Entry 3RVD (X-ray diffraction, 2.70 A resolution); this record covers chains A and B of the 6 polymer chains in the assembly.

== Chain A (and B) ==
Molecule: Glyceraldehyde-3-phosphate dehydrogenase A, chloroplastic
Source organism: Arabidopsis thaliana
Notes: EC 1.2.1.13; chain B of this document is another copy of the same molecule, construct and numbering; everything in this record applies to it too
UniProt: P25856 (G3PA_ARATH); the construct lacks a stretch of the UniProt sequence and is renumbered around it, so the offset changes along the chain: 0-18 = UniProt 61-79; 19-34 = UniProt 82-97; 36-60 = UniProt 98-122; 61-122 = UniProt 124-185; 2 more segments
Amino-acid sequence (337 residues; numbered -1 to 333 plus 4 insertion-coded residues; 2 numbers in that range are skipped by the numbering (no residue carries them; nothing is unmodelled there); the number before each row is that of its first residue; a row labelled like 18A-18B holds insertion residues (18A, then the next letters in order); numbers below 1 keep their minus sign (Ala-1 is residue -1)):
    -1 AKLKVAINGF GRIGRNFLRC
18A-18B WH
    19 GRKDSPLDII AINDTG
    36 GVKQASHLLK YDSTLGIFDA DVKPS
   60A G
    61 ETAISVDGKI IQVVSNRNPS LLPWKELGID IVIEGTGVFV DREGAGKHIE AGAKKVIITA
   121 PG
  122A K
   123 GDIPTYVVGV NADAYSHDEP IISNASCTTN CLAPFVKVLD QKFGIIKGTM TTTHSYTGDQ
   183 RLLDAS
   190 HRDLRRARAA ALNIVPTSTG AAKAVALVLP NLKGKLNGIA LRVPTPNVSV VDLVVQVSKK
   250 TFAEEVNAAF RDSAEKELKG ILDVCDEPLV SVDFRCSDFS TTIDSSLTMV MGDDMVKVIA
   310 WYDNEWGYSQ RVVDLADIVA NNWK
Unresolved in the structure: -1
Construct notes: expression tag (-1)
UniProt features mapped onto this chain:
  - active site: Cys149 (Nucleophile)
  - binding site (NADP(+)): Arg10, Ile11, Asp32, Arg77, Asn313
  - binding site (D-glyceraldehyde 3-phosphate): Ser148 to Thr150, Thr179, Arg195, Thr208, Gly209, Arg231
  - site: His176 (Activates thiol group during catalysis)
Ligand contacts: NAD (nicotinamide-adenine-dinucleotide): Asn6, Gly7, Phe8, Gly9, Arg10, Ile11, Gly12, Asn31, Asp32, Thr33, Asn76, Arg77, Gly95, Thr96, Gly97, Val98, Phe99, Thr119, Ala120, Ser148, Cys149, His176, Thr179, Asn313, Glu314, Tyr317

== How chain A and chain B interact ==
Pairs across the interface (14; chain A residue first):
  His42(A) with Pro277(B); Leu278(B)
  Tyr46(A) with Glu276(B), hydrogen bond; Leu278(B); Asp282(B)
  Ser48(A) with Val281(B)
  Ile52(A) with Asp282(B)
  Glu276(A) with Tyr46(B), hydrogen bond
  Pro277(A) with His42(B)
  Leu278(A) with His42(B); Tyr46(B), hydrophobic
  Val281(A) with Ser48(B)
  Asp282(A) with Tyr46(B); Ile52(B)
Other interface residues (no listed pair), chain A (10 interface residues in all): Asp47
Other interface residues (no listed pair), chain B (10 interface residues in all): Asp47

== In short ==
Chain A and chain B each contribute 10 residues to their interface, with 2 hydrogen bonds. The hydrogen-bonded
pair is Tyr46(A)-Glu276(B). Chain A binds NAD. Curated annotation (UniProt) lists active-site residue
Cys149(A), 5 NADP+-binding residues and 8 D-glyceraldehyde 3-phosphate-binding residues on chain A.
Both chains are Glyceraldehyde-3-phosphate dehydrogenase A, chloroplastic (Arabidopsis thaliana). Entry 3RVD
(Crystal structure of the binary complex, obtained by soaking, of photosyntetic a4 glyceraldehyde 3-phosphate
dehydrogenase (gapdh) ...) was determined by X-ray diffraction together with 3QV1 from the same study.
